1SAX - chains C and B of the 4 polymer chains in the assembly; structure by X-ray diffraction, 2.80 A resolution.

Chain C:
Molecule: 25-nt DNA strand
Sequence (25 nucleotides; numbered 1 to 25; the number before each row is that of its first residue):
     1 GCTCCGATAT TACAGTTGTA ATTTT

Chain B:
Protein: Methicillin resistance regulatory protein mecI
Source organism: Staphylococcus aureus subsp. aureus
Reference sequence: P68262 (MECI_STAAU); residues 1-123 here = UniProt positions 1-123
Chain sequence (123 residues; each row starts with the number of its first residue):
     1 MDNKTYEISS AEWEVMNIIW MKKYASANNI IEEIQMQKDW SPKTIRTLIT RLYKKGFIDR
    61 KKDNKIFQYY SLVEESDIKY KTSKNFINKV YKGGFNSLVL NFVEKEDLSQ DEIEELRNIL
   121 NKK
Disordered / not traced: 1-2, 123
Metal / ion sites: K+ near Glu112 (its only coordinating residue here)
UniProt features mapped onto this chain:
  - DNA-binding region: Glu7 to Ser71 (H-T-H motif)
  - site: Asn101, Phe102 (Cleavage)

Interface between chain C and chain B:
Residue-residue contacts (19):
  DT16(C) with Tyr6(B), phosphate contact
  DT17(C) with Glu7(B), phosphate contact; Ser9(B), phosphate contact; Arg51(B), sugar contact; Lys55(B), salt bridge to the phosphate
  DG18(C) with Ser9(B), hydrogen bond to the phosphate; Ser10(B), hydrogen bond to the phosphate; Ala11(B), hydrogen bond to the phosphate; Arg51(B), hydrogen bond to the base
  DT19(C) with Thr44(B), sugar contact; Thr47(B), base contact; Leu48(B), base contact; Arg51(B), hydrogen bond to the base
  DA20(C) with Ser41(B), sugar contact; Lys43(B), base contact; Thr44(B), hydrogen bond to the phosphate; Thr47(B), hydrogen bond to the base
  DA21(C) with Lys43(B), base contact
  DT22(C) with Lys43(B), hydrogen bond to the base

Overview:
The interface between chain C and chain B involves 7 residues on one side and 12 on the other; the contacts
include 8 hydrogen bonds and 1 salt bridge. Among the polar pairs are DG18(C)-Arg51(B), DT19(C)-Arg51(B) and
DA20(C)-Thr47(B).
Here chain C is a 25-nt DNA strand and chain B is Methicillin resistance regulatory protein mecI
(Staphylococcus aureus subsp. aureus). Entry 1SAX (Three-dimensional structure of s.aureus
methicillin-resistance regulating transcriptional repressor meci in complex with 25-bp ds-DNA) was determined
by X-ray diffraction.
